PDB entry 4I1H | X-ray diffraction, 2.00 A resolution | chain A

[Chain A]
Protein: E3 ubiquitin-protein ligase parkin
Source organism: Homo sapiens
Notes: EC 6.3.2.-; fragment: r0rbr
UniProtKB: O60260 (PRKN2_HUMAN); residue numbers follow UniProt; this construct covers 141-465
Chain sequence (325 residues; numbered 141 to 465; the number before each row is that of its first residue):
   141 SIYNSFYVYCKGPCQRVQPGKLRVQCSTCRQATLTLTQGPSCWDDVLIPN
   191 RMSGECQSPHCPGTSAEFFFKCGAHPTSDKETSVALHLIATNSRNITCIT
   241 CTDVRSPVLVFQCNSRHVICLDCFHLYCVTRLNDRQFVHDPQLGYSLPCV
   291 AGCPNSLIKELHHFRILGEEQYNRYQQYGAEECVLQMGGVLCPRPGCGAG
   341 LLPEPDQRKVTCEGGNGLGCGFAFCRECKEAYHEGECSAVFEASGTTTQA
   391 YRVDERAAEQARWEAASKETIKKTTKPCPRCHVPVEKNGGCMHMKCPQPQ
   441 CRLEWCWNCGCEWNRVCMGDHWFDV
Not modelled in the structure: 354-358, 379-392
Metal / ion sites: Zn2+ site 1: Cys150, Cys154, Cys212, His215; Zn2+ site 2: Cys166, Cys169, Cys196, Cys201; Zn2+ site 3: Cys238, Cys241, Cys260, Cys263; Zn2+ site 4: Cys253, His257, Cys289, Cys293; Zn2+ site 5: Cys332, Cys337, Cys352, Cys360; Zn2+ site 6: Cys365, Cys368, His373, Cys377; Zn2+ site 7: Cys418, Cys421, Cys436, Cys441; Zn2+ site 8: Cys446, Cys449, Cys457, His461
Curated features (UniProtKB/Swiss-Prot):
  - zinc finger: Ser141 to Ala225 (RING-type 0), Cys238 to Cys293 (RING-type 1), Asn313 to Cys377 (IBR-type), Cys418 to Cys449 (RING-type 2)
  - region: Thr204 to Cys238 (SYT11 binding 1), His257 to Cys293 (SYT11 binding 2), Ser378 to Thr410 (REP)
  - active site: Cys431
  - binding site (Zn(2+)): Cys238, Cys241, Cys253, His257, Cys260, Cys263, Cys289, Cys293, Cys332, Cys337, Cys352, Cys360, Cys365, Cys368, His373, Cys377, Cys418, Cys421, Cys436, Cys441 and 4 more in UniProt
  - modified residue (Phosphothreonine): Thr175, Thr217
  - cross-link (Glycyl lysine isopeptide (Lys-Gly)): Lys349 (interchain with G-Cter in ISG15), Lys369 (interchain with G-Cter in ISG15)
  - natural variant: Lys161 (K161N: In PARK2), Met192 (M192L: In PARK2; uncertain significance; M192V: In PARK2; uncertain significance), Lys211 (K211N: In PARK2), Cys212 (C212Y: In PARK2), Thr240 (T240M: In PARK2; T240R: In PARK2), Cys253 (C253Y: In PARK), Arg256 (R256C: In PARK2 and PARK; uncertain significance), Arg275 (R275W: In PARK2 and PARK), Asp280 (D280N: In PARK), Gly284 (G284R: In PARK2), Cys289 (C289G: In PARK2), Gln311 (Q311R: In a patient with Parkinson disease; uncertain significance), 10 further natural variant entries in UniProt
  - mutagenesis: Thr175 (T175A: Loss of phosphorylation. Reduced mitochondrial localization; when associated with A-217; T175E: Phosphomimetic mutant. Mostly localizes to the mitochondria; when associated with E-217), Thr217 (T217A: Loss of phosphorylation. Reduced mitochondrial localization; when associated with A-175; T217E: Phosphomimetic mutant. Mostly localizes to the mitochondria; when associated with E-175), Cys238 (C238S: Loss of mitochondrial localization), Cys332 (C332S: Impairs folding of IBR domain), Cys337 (C337A: Impairs the ability to ubiquitinate SNCAIP), Cys365 (C365S: Impairs protein folding), Trp403 (W403A: Decreased autoinhibition and increased E3 activity), Cys421 (C421A: Impairs the ability of self-ubiquitination and to ubiquitinate SNCAIP), Gly429 (G429E: Reduced self-ubiquitination), Cys431 (C431A: Loss of activity; C431S: Impairs the ability to ubiquitinate target proteins. No effect on translocation to mitochondria), His433 (H433N/A: Impaired activity), Glu444 (E444Q/A: Impaired activity)
What the authors report for this chain:
  - conformationally variable residues (order/disorder transition): Ser223
  - contacts within the chain: Trp403-Val465 (hydrogen bond), His433-Trp462 (water-mediated contact)
  - catalytic residues: Cys431, His433, Glu444
  - mutagenesis - C431A, C431S: abolished catalytic activity
  - Zn2+ coordination: Cys449
  - mutagenesis - C449A: decreased catalytic activity
  - mutagenesis - F463Y: increased catalytic activity on Tom20 loss
  - mutagenesis - F463Y: increased catalytic activity (autoubiquitination activity)
  - disease-associated variants - R396G, A398T, R402C, R402H (proposed by the authors, not directly observed)
  - mutagenesis - H433A, H433N: decreased catalytic activity (probe reactivity at neutral pH)

[Overview]
Cys150, Cys154, Cys212 and His215 form the Zn2+ site 1. Cys166, Cys169, Cys196 and Cys201 coordinate Zn2+ site
2. Curated annotation (UniProt) lists active-site residue Cys431, 24 Zn2+-binding residues and 12 mutagenesis
sites. From the paper: catalytic residues Cys431, His433 and Glu444; C431A and C431S abolish catalytic
activity; 6 substitutions were tested in all.
Chain A is E3 ubiquitin-protein ligase parkin (Homo sapiens); the structure, Structure of Parkin E3 ligase,
was determined by X-ray diffraction (same publication as 4I1F).
